PDB entry 7F0L | electron microscopy, 2.94 A resolution | chains A and X of the 33 polymer chains in the assembly

# Chain A
Name: Light-harvesting protein B-875 alpha chain
From: Rhodobacter sphaeroides
Sequence (54 residues; row label = number of the first residue in the row):
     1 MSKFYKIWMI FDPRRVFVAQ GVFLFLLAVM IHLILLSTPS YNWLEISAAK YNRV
Not modelled in the structure: 46-54
Modified residues: M1 (N-formylmethionine; FME)
Small-molecule neighbours:
  - bacteriochlorophyll a (BCL), molecule 1: F4, I7, W8, V16, Q20, F23, I31
  - bacteriochlorophyll a (BCL), molecule 2: Q20, G21, L24, F25, A28, H32, L35, Y41, W43
  - bacteriochlorophyll a (BCL), molecule 3: L24, L27, A28, I31, H32, L35, Y41
  - spheroidene (SPO), molecule 1: K3, F4, K6, I7, I10
  - spheroidene (SPO), molecule 2: Q20, F23, L24, L27, M30, I31, I34
What the authors report for this chain:
  - binding site for bacteriochlorophyll a: H32

# Chain X
Name: PufX
From: Rhodobacter sphaeroides
Reference sequence: A0A330HGC2 (A0A330HGC2_9RHOB); numbering as in UniProt (aligned over 1-82)
Sequence (82 residues; each row starts with the number of its first residue):
     1 MADKTIFNDH LNTNPKTNLR LWVAFQMMKG AGWAGGVFFG TLLLIGFFRV VGRMLPIDEN
    61 PAPAPNITGA LETGIELIKH LV
Not modelled in the structure: 1-16, 70-82
Small-molecule neighbours:
  - bacteriochlorophyll a (BCL): A24, M28, A31
  - spheroidene (SPO): R20, L21, V23, A24, M27

# Interface between chain A and chain X
Residue-residue contacts - 16 pairs, chain A then chain X:
  R14(A) with L19(X); W22(X); Q26(X)
  F17(A) with V23(X), hydrophobic; Q26(X); M27(X)
  V18(A) with Q26(X); G30(X)
  Q20(A) with M27(X)
  G21(A) with M27(X); G30(X); A31(X)
  V22(A) with G30(X)
  F25(A) with A34(X), hydrophobic; G35(X)
  V29(A) with F38(X), hydrophobic
Other interface residues (no listed pair), chain A (9 interface residues in all): L26
Other interface residues (no listed pair), chain X (12 interface residues in all): K29, F39
From the paper, about this interface:
  - residue pairs: R14(A)-W22(X) (cation-pi contact)

# In short
9 residues of chain A face 12 of chain X across their interface. The paper describes a cation-pi contact
between R14(A) and W22(X). One bacteriochlorophyll a molecule and one spheroidene molecule are bound between
chain A and chain X. The paper reports a binding site for bacteriochlorophyll a at H32(A).
Chain A is Light-harvesting protein B-875 alpha chain and chain X is PufX, both from Rhodobacter sphaeroides;
the structure, Structure of photosynthetic LH1-rc super-complex of rhodobacter sphaeroides monomer, was
determined by electron microscopy.
